PDB entry 6HX8 | X-ray diffraction, 2.40 A resolution | chains D and E of the 6 polymer chains in the assembly

Chain D:
Name: Tubulin beta-2B chain
Source organism: Bos taurus
UniProtKB: Q6B856 (TBB2B_BOVIN); the author numbering skips numbers that UniProt does not, so the offset changes along the chain: 1-42 = UniProt 1-42; 45-360 = UniProt 43-358; 369-455 = UniProt 359-445
Chain sequence (445 residues; row label = number of the first residue in the row; note: 10 numbers in that range are skipped by the numbering (no residue carries them; nothing is unmodelled there)):
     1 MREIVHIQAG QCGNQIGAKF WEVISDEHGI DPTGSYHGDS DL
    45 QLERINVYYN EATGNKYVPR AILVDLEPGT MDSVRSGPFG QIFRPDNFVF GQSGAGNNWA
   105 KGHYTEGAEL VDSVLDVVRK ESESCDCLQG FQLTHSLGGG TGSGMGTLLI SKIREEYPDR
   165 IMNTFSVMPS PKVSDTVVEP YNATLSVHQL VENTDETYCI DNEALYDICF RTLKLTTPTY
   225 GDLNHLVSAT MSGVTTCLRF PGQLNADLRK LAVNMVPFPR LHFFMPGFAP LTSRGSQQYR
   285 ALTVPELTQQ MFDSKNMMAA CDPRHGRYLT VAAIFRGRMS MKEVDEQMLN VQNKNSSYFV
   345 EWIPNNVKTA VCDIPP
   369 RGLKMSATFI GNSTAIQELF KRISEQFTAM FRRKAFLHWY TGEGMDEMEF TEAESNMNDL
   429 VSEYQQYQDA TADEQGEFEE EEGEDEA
Unresolved in the structure: 1, 276-285, 442-455
Bound ions: Mg2+: Gln11 (together with GDP)
Small-molecule neighbours:
  - GDP (guanosine-5'-diphosphate): Gly10, Gln11, Cys12, Gln15, Ile16, Asp69, Ala99, Asn101, Ser140, Gly142, Gly143, Gly144, Thr145, Gly146, Ser147, Val171, Pro173, Val177, Ser178, Glu183, Asn206, Leu209, Tyr224, Leu227, Asn228
  - GXN ([2-[(3-bromanyl-4,5-dimethoxy-phenyl)methyl]-7-methoxy-3,4-dihydro-1H-isoquinolin-6-yl] sulfamate): Gly237, Val238, Thr239, Thr240, Cys241, Leu248, Asn249, Lys254, Leu255, Asn258, Met259, Thr314, Val315, Ala316, Ala317, Ile318, Asn349, Asn350, Val351, Lys352, Thr353, Ala354, Ile378
Curated features (UniProtKB/Swiss-Prot):
  - motif: Met1 to Ile4 (MREI motif)
  - binding site (GTP): Gln11, Glu71, Ser140, Gly144, Thr145, Gly146, Asn206, Asn228
  - binding site (Mg(2+)): Glu71
  - modified residue: Ser40 (Phosphoserine), Thr57 (Phosphothreonine), Lys60 (N6-acetyllysine), Ser174 (Phosphoserine), Thr287 (Phosphothreonine), Thr292 (Phosphothreonine), Arg320 (Omega-N-methylarginine), Glu448 (5-glutamyl polyglutamate)
  - cross-link (Glycyl lysine isopeptide (Lys-Gly)): Lys60 (interchain with G-Cter in ubiquitin), Lys326 (interchain with G-Cter in ubiquitin)
From the paper describing this entry:
  - binding site for GXN: Gly237, Val238, Cys241, Leu255, Asn258, Met259, Ala316, Ile318, Asn349, Lys352, Ala354, Thr376, Ile378

Chain E:
Name: Stathmin-4
Source organism: Rattus norvegicus
UniProtKB: P63043 (STMN4_RAT); residues 5-145 here correspond to UniProt positions 49-189 (UniProt number = residue number + 44)
Chain sequence (143 residues; numbered 3 to 145; the number before each row is that of its first residue):
     3 MADMEVIELN KCTSGQSFEV ILKPPSFDGV PEFNASLPRR RDPSLEEIQK KLEAAEERRK
    63 YQEAELLKHL AEKREHEREV IQKAIEENNN FIKMAKEKLA QKMESNKENR EAHLAAMLER
   123 LQEKDKHAEE VRKNKELKEE ASR
Unresolved in the structure: 3-5, 29-43, 144-145
Construct notes: initiating methionine (3); expression tag (4)
Curated features (UniProtKB/Swiss-Prot):
  - modified residue: Ser46 (Phosphoserine)

How chain D and chain E interact:
Pairs across the interface - 24 pairs, chain D then chain E:
  Tyr108(D) - His129(E)
  Tyr108(D) - Ala130(E)  hydrophobic
  Tyr108(D) - Val133(E)  hydrophobic
  Tyr108(D) - Arg134(E)  hydrogen bond (backbone-side chain)
  Ala112(D) - Arg134(E)
  Ser155(D) - Leu123(E)
  Ser155(D) - Lys126(E)  hydrogen bond
  Lys156(D) - Asp127(E)  salt bridge
  Arg158(D) - Leu123(E)
  Glu159(D) - Leu120(E)
  Glu159(D) - Leu123(E)
  Glu159(D) - Gln124(E)
  Glu159(D) - Asp127(E)
  Pro162(D) - Met119(E)
  Asp163(D) - Arg112(E)
  Gln193(D) - Lys126(E)  hydrogen bond
  Asn197(D) - Lys126(E)  hydrogen bond
  Thr409(D) - Lys140(E)  hydrogen bond (backbone-side chain)
  Gly410(D) - Lys137(E)
  Glu411(D) - Val133(E)
  Glu411(D) - Lys137(E)  salt bridge
  Gly412(D) - Val133(E)
  Gly412(D) - Asn136(E)
  Glu417(D) - His129(E)  salt bridge
Other interface residues (no listed pair), chain D (17 interface residues in all): Thr109, Met413
Other interface residues (no listed pair), chain E (15 interface residues in all): Leu116

Overview:
The interface between chain D and chain E involves 17 residues on one side and 15 on the other, with 5
hydrogen bonds and 3 salt bridges. Polar contacts include Lys156(D)-Asp127(E), Glu411(D)-Lys137(E) and
Glu417(D)-His129(E). Bound to chain D: GDP and compound GXN. The paper reports a binding site for GXN at
Gly237(D), Val238(D) and Cys241(D) among others.
Here chain D is Tubulin beta-2B chain (Bos taurus) and chain E is Stathmin-4 (Rattus norvegicus). Entry 6HX8
(Tubulin-STX3451 complex) was determined by X-ray diffraction.
